Entry 8G98 (X-ray diffraction, 2.49 A resolution); this record covers chain A.

# Chain A
Name: Dimodular nonribosomal peptide synthase
Organism: Acinetobacter baumannii AB307-0294
UniProtKB: A0A5K6CNB8 (A0A5K6CNB8_ACIB3); residue numbers follow UniProt; this construct covers 1-411
Amino-acid sequence (413 residues; row label = number of the first residue in the row; numbers below 1 keep their minus sign (Gly-1 is residue -1)):
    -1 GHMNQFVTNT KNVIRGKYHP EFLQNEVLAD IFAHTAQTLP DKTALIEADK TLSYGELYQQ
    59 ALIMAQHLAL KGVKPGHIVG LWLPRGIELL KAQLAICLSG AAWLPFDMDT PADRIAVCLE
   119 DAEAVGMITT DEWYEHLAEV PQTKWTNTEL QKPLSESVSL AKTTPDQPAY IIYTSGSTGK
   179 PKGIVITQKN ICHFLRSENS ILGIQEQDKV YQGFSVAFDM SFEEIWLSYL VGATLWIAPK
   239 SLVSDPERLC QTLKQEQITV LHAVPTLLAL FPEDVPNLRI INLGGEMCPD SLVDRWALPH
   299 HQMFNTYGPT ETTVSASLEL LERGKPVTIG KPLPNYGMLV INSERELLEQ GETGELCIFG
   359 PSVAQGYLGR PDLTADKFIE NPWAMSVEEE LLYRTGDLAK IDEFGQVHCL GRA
Unresolved in the structure: -1 to 7, 174-177
Sequence notes: expression tag (-1 to 0)
Ligand contacts: lysine (LYS): Asp217, Met218, Glu221, Gly282, Gly283, Thr304, Gly306, Pro307, Thr308, Val312, Ser313
Curated features (UniProtKB/Swiss-Prot):
  - binding site (L-ornithine): Asp217, Glu221, Thr304, Val312, Ser313
  - binding site (D-ornithine): Glu221, Thr304, Gly306, Thr308, Ser313
  - site: Met218 (Important for substrate specificity)
  - mutagenesis: Asp217 (D217A: Loss of amino acid adenylation activity), Met218 (M218A: Minimal impact on catalytic efficiency for L-Orn adenylation but 10-fold increase in catalytic efficiency for L-lys adenylation), Glu221 (E221A: Loss of amino acid adenylation activity), Thr304 (T304A: High decrease in substrate affinity), Ser313 (S313A: High decrease in substrate affinity)
What the authors report for this chain:
  - binding site for lysine: Asp217, Met218, Glu221, Thr304, Ser313
  - mutagenesis - M218A: unchanged catalytic activity on L-Orn
  - mutagenesis - M218A (10-fold): increased catalytic activity on L-Lys
  - specificity-determining residues: Met218

# In short
Bound to chain A: lysine. UniProt lists 5 L-ornithine-binding residues, 5 D-ornithine-binding residues and 5
mutagenesis sites. From the paper: a binding site for lysine at Asp217, Met218 and Glu221 among others; M218A
increases catalytic activity on L-Lys.
Chain A is Dimodular nonribosomal peptide synthase (Acinetobacter baumannii AB307-0294); the structure,
Adenylation domain structure from NRPS-like Delta-Poly-L-Ornithine synthetase (L-Lysine bound), was determined
by X-ray diffraction (same publication as 8G95, 8G96 and 8G97).
